PDB entry 8RF7 | X-ray diffraction, 2.05 A resolution | chains A and B

== Chain A (and B) ==
Protein: Adenosine kinase
Source organism: Zea mays
Notes: EC 2.7.1.20; chain B of this document is another copy of the same molecule, construct and numbering; everything in this record applies to it too
Reference sequence: B4FFH8 (B4FFH8_MAIZE); numbering as in UniProt (aligned over 5-342)
Amino-acid sequence (360 residues; each row starts with the number of its first residue; numbers below 1 keep their minus sign (Met-17 is residue -17)):
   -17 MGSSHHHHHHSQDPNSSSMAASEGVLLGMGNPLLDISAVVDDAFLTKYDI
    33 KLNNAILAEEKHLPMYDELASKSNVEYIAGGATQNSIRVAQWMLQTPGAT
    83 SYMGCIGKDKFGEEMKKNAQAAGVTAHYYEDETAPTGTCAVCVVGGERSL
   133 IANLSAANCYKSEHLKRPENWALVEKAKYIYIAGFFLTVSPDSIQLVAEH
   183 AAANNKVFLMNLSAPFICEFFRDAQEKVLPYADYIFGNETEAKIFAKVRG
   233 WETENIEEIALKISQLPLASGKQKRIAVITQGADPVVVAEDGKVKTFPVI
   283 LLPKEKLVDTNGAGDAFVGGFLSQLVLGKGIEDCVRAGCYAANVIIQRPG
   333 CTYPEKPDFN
Disordered / not traced: -17 to 2, 287-292 (chain B: -17 to 1, 286-293)
Construct notes: initiating methionine (-17); expression tag (-16 to 4)
Reported in the primary citation:
  - self-association interface (contacts with another copy of this molecule): Asn35 to Lys43, Arg130 to Leu136, Tyr142 to Glu145, Phe167 to Asp174, Ala196 to Ala206, Thr222 to Glu236

== Chain A / chain B interface ==
Residue-residue contacts (51; chain A residue first):
  Asn36(A) with Asp205(B)
  Ala37(A) with Glu201(B); Phe202(B); Asp205(B), hydrogen bond (backbone-side chain)
  Ile38(A) with Phe202(B); Asp205(B)
  Leu39(A) with Leu169(B); Phe202(B); Phe203(B), hydrophobic
  Glu41(A) with Asp174(B)
  Glu42(A) with Asp174(B), hydrogen bond (backbone-side chain)
  Thr115(A) with Thr115(B)
  Leu132(A) with Phe202(B), hydrophobic
  Ala134(A) with Phe202(B), hydrophobic
  Lys143(A) with Glu41(B)
  Ser144(A) with Glu41(B), hydrogen bond (backbone-side chain)
  Thr170(A) with Leu39(B)
  Ser172(A) with Glu41(B), hydrogen bond
  Pro173(A) with Leu39(B)
  Asp174(A) with Glu41(B)
  Ser175(A) with Glu41(B)
  Ala196(A) with Ile199(B); Cys200(B)
  Pro197(A) with Phe198(B); Ile199(B), hydrogen bond (backbone-backbone); Cys200(B), hydrogen bond (backbone-backbone); Phe203(B), hydrophobic
  Phe198(A) with Phe167(B), hydrophobic; Thr170(B); Ala196(B); Pro197(B); Phe198(B), hydrophobic
  Ile199(A) with Ala196(B); Pro197(B), hydrogen bond (backbone-backbone); Ile226(B), hydrophobic
  Glu201(A) with Ala37(B); Arg130(B), salt bridge
  Phe202(A) with Ala37(B); Ile38(B); Leu39(B); Ala134(B), hydrophobic
  Arg204(A) with Thr222(B)
  Asp205(A) with Asn36(B), hydrogen bond; Ala37(B), hydrogen bond (side chain-backbone)
  Lys225(A) with Lys229(B)
  Ile226(A) with Ile199(B), hydrophobic; Lys229(B)
  Lys229(A) with Lys225(B); Glu236(B)
  Val230(A) with Ile226(B), hydrophobic
  Glu236(A) with Glu234(B)
Other interface residues (no listed pair), chain A (36 interface residues in all): Cys121, Leu136, Phe167, Val171, Cys200, Thr222, Glu234
Other interface residues (no listed pair), chain B (32 interface residues in all): Ser144, Pro173, Ala206, Lys209, Val230

== Summary ==
The interface between chain A and chain B involves 36 residues on one side and 32 on the other, with 9
hydrogen bonds and 1 salt bridge. Among the polar pairs are Glu201(A)-Arg130(B), Ala37(A)-Asp205(B) and
Glu42(A)-Asp174(B). From the paper: a self-association interface involving Asn35(A), Arg130(A) and Tyr142(A)
among others.
Chain A and chain B are both Adenosine kinase (Zea mays); the structure, Crystal structure of maize adenosine
kinase 2 (ADK2) apoform, was determined by X-ray diffraction together with 9FW6, 8RPA and 8RGJ from the same
study.
